Entry 6RWM (electron microscopy, 2.81 A resolution); this record covers chains A and F of the 16 polymer chains in the assembly.

== Chain A (and F) ==
Molecule: Pol protein
Organism: Simian immunodeficiency virus
Notes: engineered mutation(s): S119D; chain F of this document is another copy of the same molecule, construct and numbering; everything in this record applies to it too
Reference sequence: E1ANT8 (E1ANT8_SIV); residues 1-289 here correspond to UniProt positions 735-1023 (UniProt number = residue number + 734)
Chain sequence (290 residues; each row starts with the number of its first residue; numbering starts at 0):
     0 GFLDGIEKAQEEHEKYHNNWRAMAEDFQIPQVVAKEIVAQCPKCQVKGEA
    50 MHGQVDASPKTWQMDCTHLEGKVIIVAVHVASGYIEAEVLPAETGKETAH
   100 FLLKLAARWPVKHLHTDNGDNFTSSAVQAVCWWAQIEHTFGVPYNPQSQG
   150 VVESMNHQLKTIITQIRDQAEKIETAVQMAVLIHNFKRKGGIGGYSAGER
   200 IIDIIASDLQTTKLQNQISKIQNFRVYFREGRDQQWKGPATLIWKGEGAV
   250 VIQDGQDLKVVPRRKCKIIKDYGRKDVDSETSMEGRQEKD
Unresolved in the structure: 270-289 (chain F: 0-202, 272-289)
Sequence notes: expression tag (0); conflict Asp119 (Ala853 in E1ANT8)
Bound ions: Zn2+: His12, His16, Cys40, Cys43; Mg2+ site 1: Asp64, Asp116 (together with Bictegravir); Mg2+ site 2: Asp64, Glu152 (together with Bictegravir)
Small-molecule neighbours: Bictegravir (KLQ): Asp64, Asp116, Asn117, Gly118, Tyr143, Pro145, Gln146, Glu152
What the authors report for this chain:
  - Mg2+ coordination: Asp64, Asp116, Glu152
  - catalytic residues: Asp64, Asp116, Glu152
  - contacts within the chain: Gln148-Glu152 (water-mediated contact), Asp116-Gln148 (water-mediated contact)
  - binding site for Bictegravir: Asn117, Gly118

== Interface between chain A and chain F ==
Residue-residue contacts - 25 pairs, chain A then chain F:
  Ala38(A) - Arg224(F)
  Ala38(A) - Ile268(F)
  Gln39(A) - Arg224(F)
  Gln44(A) - Trp235(F)
  Gln44(A) - Lys266(F)  hydrogen bond
  Gln44(A) - Ile268(F)
  Val45(A) - Trp235(F)
  Lys46(A) - Trp235(F)
  Lys46(A) - Lys266(F)
  Gly47(A) - Trp235(F)
  Gly47(A) - Arg263(F)
  Gly47(A) - Cys265(F)
  Glu48(A) - Arg262(F)  salt bridge
  Glu48(A) - Cys265(F)
  Met50(A) - Arg262(F)
  Met50(A) - Arg263(F)
  His51(A) - Arg263(F)
  Val141(A) - Val259(F)
  Val141(A) - Pro261(F)
  Tyr143(A) - Gly230(F)
  Tyr143(A) - Arg231(F)
  Tyr143(A) - Lys264(F)  hydrogen bond (backbone-side chain)
  Asn144(A) - Arg263(F)  hydrogen bond
  Asn144(A) - Lys264(F)
  Gln146(A) - Arg263(F)
Also at the interface, not in a pair above, chain A (14 interface residues in all): Pro41
Also at the interface, not in a pair above, chain F (15 interface residues in all): Tyr226, Gln233, Gly247

== In short ==
Chain A and chain F form an interface of 14 and 15 residues respectively, with 3 hydrogen bonds and 1 salt
bridge. Among the polar pairs are Glu48(A)-Arg262(F), Gln44(A)-Lys266(F) and Tyr143(A)-Lys264(F). Bound to
chain A: Bictegravir. From the paper: catalytic residues Asp64(A), Asp116(A) and Glu152(A); a binding site for
Bictegravir at Asn117(A) and Gly118(A).
Chain A and chain F are both Pol protein (Simian immunodeficiency virus); the structure, SIVrcm intasome in
complex with bictegravir, was determined by electron microscopy together with 6RWL, 6RWN and 6RWO from the
same study.
